3K7A - chains A and K of the 11 polymer chains in the assembly; structure by X-ray diffraction, 3.80 A resolution.

[Chain A]
Protein: DNA-directed RNA polymerase II subunit RPB1
From: Saccharomyces cerevisiae
Notes: EC 2.7.7.6
UniProtKB: P04050 (RPB1_YEAST); residues 1-1733 here = UniProt positions 1-1733
Amino-acid sequence (1733 residues; row label = number of the first residue in the row):
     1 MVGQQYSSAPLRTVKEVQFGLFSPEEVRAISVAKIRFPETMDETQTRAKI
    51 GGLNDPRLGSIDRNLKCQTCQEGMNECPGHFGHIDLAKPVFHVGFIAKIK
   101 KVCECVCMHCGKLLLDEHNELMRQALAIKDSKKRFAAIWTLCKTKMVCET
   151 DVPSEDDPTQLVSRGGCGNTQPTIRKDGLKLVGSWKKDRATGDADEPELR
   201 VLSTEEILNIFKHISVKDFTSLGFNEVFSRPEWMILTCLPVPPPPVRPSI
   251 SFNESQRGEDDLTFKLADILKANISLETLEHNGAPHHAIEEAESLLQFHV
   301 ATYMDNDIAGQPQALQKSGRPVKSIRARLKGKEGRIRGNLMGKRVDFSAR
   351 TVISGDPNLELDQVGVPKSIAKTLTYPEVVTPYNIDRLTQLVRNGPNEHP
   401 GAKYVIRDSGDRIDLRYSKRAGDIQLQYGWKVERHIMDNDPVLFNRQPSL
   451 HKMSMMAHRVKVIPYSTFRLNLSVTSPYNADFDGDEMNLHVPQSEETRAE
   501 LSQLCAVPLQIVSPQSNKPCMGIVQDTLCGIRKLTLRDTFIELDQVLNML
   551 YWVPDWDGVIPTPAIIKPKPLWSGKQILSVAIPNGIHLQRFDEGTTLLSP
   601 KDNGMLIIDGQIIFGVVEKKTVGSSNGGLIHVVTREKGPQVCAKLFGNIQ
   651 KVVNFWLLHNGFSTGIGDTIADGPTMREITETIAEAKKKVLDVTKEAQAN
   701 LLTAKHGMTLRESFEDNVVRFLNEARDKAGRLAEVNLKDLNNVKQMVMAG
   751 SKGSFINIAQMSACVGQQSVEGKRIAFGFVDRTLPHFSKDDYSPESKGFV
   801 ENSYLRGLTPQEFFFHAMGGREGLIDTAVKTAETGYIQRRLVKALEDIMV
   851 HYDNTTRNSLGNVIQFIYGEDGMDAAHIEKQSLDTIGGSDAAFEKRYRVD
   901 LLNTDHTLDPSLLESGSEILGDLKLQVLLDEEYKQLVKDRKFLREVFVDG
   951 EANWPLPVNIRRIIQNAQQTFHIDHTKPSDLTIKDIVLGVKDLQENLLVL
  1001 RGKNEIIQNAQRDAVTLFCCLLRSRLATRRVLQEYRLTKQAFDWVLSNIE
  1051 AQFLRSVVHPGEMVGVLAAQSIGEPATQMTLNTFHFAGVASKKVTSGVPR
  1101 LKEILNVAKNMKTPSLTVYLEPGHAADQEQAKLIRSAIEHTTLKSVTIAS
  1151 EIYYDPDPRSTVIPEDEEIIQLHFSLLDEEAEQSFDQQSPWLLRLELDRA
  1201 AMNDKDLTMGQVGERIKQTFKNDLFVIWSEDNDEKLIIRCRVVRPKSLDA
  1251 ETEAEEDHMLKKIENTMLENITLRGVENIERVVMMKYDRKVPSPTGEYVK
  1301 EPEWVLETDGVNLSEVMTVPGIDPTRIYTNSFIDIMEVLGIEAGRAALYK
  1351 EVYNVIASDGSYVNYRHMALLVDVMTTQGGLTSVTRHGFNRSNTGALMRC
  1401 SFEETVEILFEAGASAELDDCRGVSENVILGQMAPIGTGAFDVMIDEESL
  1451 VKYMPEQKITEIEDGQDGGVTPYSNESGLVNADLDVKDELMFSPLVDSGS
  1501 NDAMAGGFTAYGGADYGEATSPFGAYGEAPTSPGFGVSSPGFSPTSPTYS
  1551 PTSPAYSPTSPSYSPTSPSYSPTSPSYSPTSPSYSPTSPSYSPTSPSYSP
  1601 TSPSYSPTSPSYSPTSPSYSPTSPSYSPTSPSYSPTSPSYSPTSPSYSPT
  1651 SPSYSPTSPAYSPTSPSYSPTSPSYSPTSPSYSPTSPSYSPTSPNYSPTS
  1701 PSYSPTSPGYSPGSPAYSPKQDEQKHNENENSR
Disordered / not traced: 1, 155-160, 1082-1091, 1177-1186, 1244-1253, 1446-1733
Ion coordination: Zn2+ site 1: Cys-67, Cys-70, Cys-77, His-80; Zn2+ site 2: Cys-110, Cys-167
Curated features (UniProtKB/Swiss-Prot):
  - region: Pro-248 to Asp-260 (Lid loop), Asn-306 to Lys-323 (Rudder loop), Pro-810 to Glu-822 (Bridging helix)
  - binding site (Zn(2+)): Cys-67, Cys-70, Cys-77, His-80, Cys-107, Cys-110, Cys-148, Cys-167
  - binding site (Mg(2+)): Asp-481, Asp-483, Asp-485
  - modified residue: Thr-1471 (Phosphothreonine)
  - cross-link (Glycyl lysine isopeptide (Lys-Gly)): Lys-695 (interchain with G-Cter in ubiquitin), Lys-1246 (interchain with G-Cter in ubiquitin), Lys-1350 (interchain with G-Cter in ubiquitin)
  - natural variant: Ser-1653 to Pro-1659 (deletion: In strain: A364A)
  - mutagenesis: Lys-1246 (K1246R: Impairs ubiquitination during transcription stress)

[Chain K]
Protein: DNA-directed RNA polymerase II subunit RPB11
From: Saccharomyces cerevisiae
UniProtKB: P38902 (RPB11_YEAST); numbering as in UniProt (aligned over 1-120)
Amino-acid sequence (120 residues; each row starts with the number of its first residue):
     1 MNAPDRFELFLLGEGESKLKIDPDTKAPNAVVITFEKEDHTLGNLIRAEL
    51 LNDRKVLFAAYKVEHPFFARFKLRIQTTEGYDPKDALKNACNSIINKLGA
   101 LKTNFETEWNLQTLAADDAF
Disordered / not traced: 115-120
Curated features (UniProtKB/Swiss-Prot):
  - mutagenesis: Glu-108 (E108G/V: Transcript termination readthrough; E108K: Transcript termination readthrough. Lethal), Leu-111 (L111P: Transcript termination readthrough), Leu-114 (L114P: Transcript termination readthrough)

[How chain A and chain K interact]
Contacting residue pairs (36):
  Asp-356(A) / His-65(K)  salt bridge
  Asn-358(A) / Glu-64(K)
  Asn-358(A) / His-65(K)
  Asn-358(A) / Pro-66(K)
  Lys-368(A) / Asn-2(K)
  Ser-369(A) / Met-1(K)
  Ser-369(A) / Asn-2(K)  hydrogen bond
  Pro-464(A) / Asn-2(K)
  Pro-464(A) / Phe-67(K)
  Pro-464(A) / Phe-68(K)
  Tyr-465(A) / Asn-2(K)  hydrogen bond (backbone-backbone)
  Tyr-465(A) / Pro-4(K)
  Tyr-465(A) / Phe-67(K)  hydrophobic
  Ser-466(A) / Asn-2(K)
  Arg-469(A) / Phe-67(K)
  Asp-544(A) / Arg-47(K)
  Leu-547(A) / Leu-51(K)  hydrophobic
  Leu-547(A) / Phe-58(K)
  Leu-547(A) / Ala-59(K)
  Leu-547(A) / Ala-60(K)
  Asn-548(A) / Arg-47(K)
  Asn-548(A) / Ala-60(K)
  Asn-548(A) / Tyr-61(K)  hydrogen bond (side chain-backbone)
  Tyr-551(A) / Val-32(K)
  Tyr-551(A) / Phe-58(K)  hydrophobic
  Tyr-551(A) / Ala-60(K)  hydrophobic
  Tyr-551(A) / Lys-62(K)  hydrogen bond (backbone-side chain)
  Tyr-551(A) / Lys-72(K)
  Tyr-551(A) / Arg-74(K)
  Trp-552(A) / Lys-62(K)
  Trp-552(A) / Val-63(K)
  Trp-556(A) / Lys-26(K)
  Trp-556(A) / Phe-58(K)  hydrophobic
  Trp-556(A) / Arg-74(K)
  Asp-557(A) / Lys-26(K)
  Gly-558(A) / Arg-74(K)
Interface residues without a listed pair, chain A (19 interface residues in all): Pro-367, Ile-463, Ile-560
Interface residues without a listed pair, chain K (24 interface residues in all): Ala-3, Ala-27, Leu-57, Gln-76

[In short]
19 residues of chain A and 24 residues of chain K are in contact; the contacts include 4 hydrogen bonds and 1
salt bridge. Among the polar pairs are Asp-356(A)/His-65(K), Ser-369(A)/Asn-2(K) and Asn-548(A)/Tyr-61(K).
Here chain A is DNA-directed RNA polymerase II subunit RPB1 and chain K is DNA-directed RNA polymerase II
subunit RPB11, both from Saccharomyces cerevisiae. Entry 3K7A (Crystal Structure of an RNA polymerase II-TFIIB
complex) was determined by X-ray diffraction.
